Entry 6I9S (X-ray diffraction, 2.48 A resolution); this record covers chain A.

Chain A:
Name: Roundabout homolog 2
Source organism: Homo sapiens
UniProt: Q9HCK4 (ROBO2_HUMAN); residue numbers follow UniProt; this construct covers 126-312
Chain sequence (208 residues; row label = number of the first residue in the row):
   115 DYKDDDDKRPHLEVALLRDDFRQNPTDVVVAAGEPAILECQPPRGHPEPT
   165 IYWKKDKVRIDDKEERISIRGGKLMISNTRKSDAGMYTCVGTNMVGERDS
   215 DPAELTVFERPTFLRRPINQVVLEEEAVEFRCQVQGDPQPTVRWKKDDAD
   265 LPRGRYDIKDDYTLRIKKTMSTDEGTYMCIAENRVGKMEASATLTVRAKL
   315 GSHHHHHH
Unresolved in the structure: 115-125, 313-322
Sequence notes: expression tag (115-125, 313-322)
Disulfides: C154-C203, C246-C293
Bound ions: Na+: D176, E178, I181

Summary:
D176, E178 and I181 form the Na+ site.
Chain A is Roundabout homolog 2 (Homo sapiens); the structure, hRobo2 Extracellular Domains 2-3, was
determined by X-ray diffraction together with 6IAA from the same study.
